Entry 4KB2 (X-ray diffraction, 2.30 A resolution); this record covers chain A.

Chain A:
Name: Ribosome-recycling factor
From: Mycobacterium tuberculosis
Reference sequence: P66734 (RRF_MYCTU); residue numbers follow UniProt; this construct covers 1-185
Amino-acid sequence (185 residues; each row starts with the number of its first residue):
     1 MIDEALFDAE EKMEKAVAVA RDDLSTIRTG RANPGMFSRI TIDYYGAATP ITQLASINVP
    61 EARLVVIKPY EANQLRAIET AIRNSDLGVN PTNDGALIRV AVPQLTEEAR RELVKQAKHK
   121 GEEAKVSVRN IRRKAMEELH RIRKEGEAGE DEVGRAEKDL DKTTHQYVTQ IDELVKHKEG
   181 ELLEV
Not modelled in the structure: 185
Construct notes: engineered mutation Ala109 (Arg in P66734)
Bound ions: Cd2+ site 1 near Glu14 (its only coordinating residue here); Cd2+ site 2 near Glu108 (its only coordinating residue here); Cd2+ site 3: Met136, His140, Glu157
Reported in the primary citation:
  - contacts within the chain: Asp23-Arg39 (salt bridge)
  - mutagenesis - R31A: increased growth in response to EcEF-G
  - mutagenesis - R31A, R39G: unchanged growth in response to MfEF-G
  - mutagenesis - R39G/R109A: decreased growth in response to MfEF-G
  - mutagenesis - R39G/R109A: unchanged growth in response to EcEF-G

In short:
The Cd2+ site 3 is built by Met136, His140 and Glu157. The paper reports that R31A increases growth in
response to EcEF-G; contacts within the chain involving Arg39 and Asp23; 3 substitutions were tested in all.
Chain A is Ribosome-recycling factor (Mycobacterium tuberculosis); the structure, Crystal structure of
ribosome recycling factor mutant R109A from Mycobacterium tuberculosis, was determined by X-ray diffraction
together with 4KAW, 4KB4, 4KC6 and 4KDD from the same study.
